7KCO - chains A and B of the 4 polymer chains in the assembly; structure by X-ray diffraction, 1.86 A resolution.

# Chain A (and B)
Molecule: Nuclear receptor ROR-gamma
Organism: Homo sapiens
Notes: chain B of this document is another copy of the same molecule, construct and numbering; everything in this record applies to it too
Reference sequence: P51449 (RORG_HUMAN); residue numbers follow UniProt; this construct covers 262-507
Sequence (248 residues; numbered 260 to 507; the number before each row is that of its first residue):
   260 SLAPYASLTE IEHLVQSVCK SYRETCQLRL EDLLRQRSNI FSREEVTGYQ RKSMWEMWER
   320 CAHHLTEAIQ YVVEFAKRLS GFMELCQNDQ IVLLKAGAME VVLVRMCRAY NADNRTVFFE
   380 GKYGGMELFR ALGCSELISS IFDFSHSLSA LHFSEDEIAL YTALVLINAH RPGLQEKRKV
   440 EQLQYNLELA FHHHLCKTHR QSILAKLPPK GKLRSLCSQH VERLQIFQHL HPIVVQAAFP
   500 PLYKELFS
Construct notes: expression tag (260-261)
Residues lining bound ligands: WB7 (1-[(2-chlorophenyl)methyl]-N-{[4-(methylsulfonyl)phenyl]methyl}-4',5'-dihydrospiro[piperidine-4,7'-thieno[2,3-c]pyran]-2'-carboxamide): Cys285, Gln286, Leu287, Leu292, Trp317, Cys320, Ala321, His323, Leu324, Met358, Leu362, Arg364, Met365, Arg367, Ala368, Val376, Phe377, Phe378, Phe388, Leu391, Cys393, Leu396, Ile397, Ile400, His479, Tyr502

# Interface between chain A and chain B
Residue-residue contacts (39; chain A residue first):
  Gln295(A) - Glu304(B)
  Asn298(A) - Glu304(B)
  Asn298(A) - Lys381(B)  hydrogen bond
  Glu304(A) - Gln295(B)
  Glu304(A) - Gly380(B)
  Arg310(A) - Arg288(B)
  Arg310(A) - Asp291(B)  salt bridge
  Trp314(A) - Gln329(B)
  Trp314(A) - Tyr330(B)  hydrophobic
  Glu315(A) - Glu326(B)
  Glu315(A) - Tyr330(B)  hydrogen bond
  Glu318(A) - His322(B)
  Glu318(A) - Gln329(B)  hydrogen bond
  Arg319(A) - His322(B)
  Arg319(A) - Glu326(B)  salt bridge
  His322(A) - Glu318(B)
  His322(A) - Arg319(B)
  His322(A) - His322(B)
  Glu326(A) - Glu315(B)
  Glu326(A) - Arg319(B)  salt bridge
  Gln329(A) - Trp314(B)
  Gln329(A) - Glu318(B)  hydrogen bond
  Gln329(A) - Ala497(B)
  Tyr330(A) - Trp314(B)  hydrophobic
  Tyr330(A) - Glu315(B)  hydrogen bond
  Lys381(A) - Gly380(B)  hydrogen bond (side chain-backbone)
  Gln495(A) - Pro500(B)
  Ala496(A) - Pro500(B)
  Ala496(A) - Leu501(B)  hydrogen bond (backbone-backbone)
  Ala497(A) - Gln329(B)
  Ala497(A) - Pro499(B)
  Ala497(A) - Pro500(B)
  Phe498(A) - Pro500(B)
  Pro499(A) - Ala497(B)
  Pro500(A) - Gln495(B)
  Pro500(A) - Ala496(B)
  Pro500(A) - Ala497(B)
  Pro500(A) - Phe498(B)
  Leu501(A) - Ala496(B)  hydrogen bond (backbone-backbone)
Other interface residues (no listed pair), chain A (24 interface residues in all): Ser312, Thr325, Glu379, Val493
Other interface residues (no listed pair), chain B (25 interface residues in all): Ser312, Thr325, Glu379, Val493

# In short
24 residues of chain A face 25 of chain B across their interface, with 8 hydrogen bonds and 3 salt bridges.
Polar pairs include Arg310(A)-Asp291(B), Arg319(A)-Glu326(B) and Asn298(A)-Lys381(B). Ligands of chain A:
compound WB7.
Chain A and chain B are both Nuclear receptor ROR-gamma (Homo sapiens); the structure, ROR gamma in complex
with SCR2 and compound 3, was determined by X-ray diffraction.
